Entry 5DWB (X-ray diffraction, 2.40 A resolution); this record covers chains B and D of the 4 polymer chains in the assembly.

== Chain B ==
Protein: Type-2 restriction enzyme AgeI
Source organism: Thalassobius gelatinovorus
Notes: EC 3.1.21.4
UniProtKB: Q9KHV6 (T2A1_THAGE); residue numbers follow UniProt; this construct covers 1-278
Amino-acid sequence (278 residues; numbered 1 to 278; the number before each row is that of its first residue):
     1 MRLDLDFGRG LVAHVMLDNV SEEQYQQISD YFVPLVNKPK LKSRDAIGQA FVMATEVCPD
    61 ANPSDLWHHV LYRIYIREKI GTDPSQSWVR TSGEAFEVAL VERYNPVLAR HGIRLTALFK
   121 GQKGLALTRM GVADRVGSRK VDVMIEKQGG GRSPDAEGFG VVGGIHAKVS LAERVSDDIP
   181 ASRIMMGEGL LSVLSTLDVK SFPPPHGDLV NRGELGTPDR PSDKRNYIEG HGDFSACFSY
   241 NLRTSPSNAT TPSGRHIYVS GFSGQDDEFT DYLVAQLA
From the paper describing this entry:
  - mutagenesis - S138A: unchanged catalytic activity on lambda DNA
  - mutagenesis - D177A (50-fold), D223A (5-fold): decreased catalytic activity on lambda DNA
  - catalytic residues: Glu97, Asp142, Lys168, Asp178
  - mutagenesis - Q86A, D178A: decreased catalytic activity
  - mutagenesis - D142A: abolished catalytic activity
  - mutagenesis - D142A: unchanged binding to specific DNA
  - binding site for the 13-nt DNA strand: Val89, Arg90, Glu173, Glu214, Lys224
  - binding site for the 13-nt DNA strand (chain D): Gln86, Val89, Arg174, Lys200, Ser201
  - mutagenesis - D177A, D178A, D223A: increased binding to non-canonical DNA
  - mutagenesis - D177A, D178A, D223A: increased binding to non-canonical NC DNA
  - specificity-determining residues: Asp177, Asp178, Asp223

== Chain D ==
Molecule: 13-nt DNA strand
Sequence (13 nucleotides; each row starts with the number of its first residue; numbers below 1 keep their minus sign (DT-3 is residue -3)):
    -3 TTCGACCGGT CGA

== Chain B / chain D interface ==
Residue-residue contacts - 30 pairs, chain B then chain D:
  Lys42(B) - DG8(D)  sugar contact
  Lys42(B) - DA9(D)  salt bridge to the phosphate
  Arg44(B) - DA9(D)  salt bridge to the phosphate
  Lys79(B) - DC7(D)  phosphate contact
  Thr82(B) - DT6(D)  hydrogen bond to the phosphate
  Thr82(B) - DC7(D)  hydrogen bond to the phosphate
  Asp83(B) - DG5(D)  phosphate contact
  Asp83(B) - DT6(D)  hydrogen bond to the phosphate
  Gln86(B) - DG4(D)  hydrogen bond to the base
  Gln86(B) - DG5(D)  hydrogen bond to the base
  Gln86(B) - DT6(D)  sugar contact
  Ser87(B) - DT6(D)  phosphate contact
  Ser87(B) - DC7(D)  hydrogen bond to the phosphate
  Val89(B) - DG5(D)  base contact
  Arg90(B) - DG5(D)  base contact
  Arg90(B) - DT6(D)  base contact
  Arg90(B) - DC7(D)  hydrogen bond to the base
  Arg90(B) - DG8(D)  hydrogen bond to the sugar
  Thr91(B) - DC7(D)  sugar contact
  Phe119(B) - DA9(D)  phosphate contact
  Lys120(B) - DG8(D)  base contact
  Lys120(B) - DA9(D)  base contact
  Ala172(B) - DA1(D)  phosphate contact
  Glu173(B) - DA1(D)  phosphate contact
  Glu173(B) - DC2(D)  hydrogen bond to the base
  Glu173(B) - DC3(D)  hydrogen bond to the base
  Phe202(B) - DC-1(D)  base contact
  Phe202(B) - DG0(D)  base contact
  Ser222(B) - DG0(D)  phosphate contact
  Lys224(B) - DG0(D)  salt bridge to the phosphate
Also at the interface, not in a pair above, chain B (22 interface residues in all): Ser43, Tyr75, Arg174, Lys200, Glu214

== Overview ==
22 residues of chain B face 11 of chain D across their interface; the contacts include 10 hydrogen bonds and 3
salt bridges. Among the polar pairs are Gln86(B)-DG4(D), Gln86(B)-DG5(D) and Arg90(B)-DC7(D). From the paper:
catalytic residues Glu97(B), Asp142(B) and Lys168(B) among others; D177A, D178A and D223A of chain B increase
binding to non-canonical DNA; 6 substitutions were tested in all.
Chain B is Type-2 restriction enzyme AgeI (Thalassobius gelatinovorus) and chain D is a 13-nt DNA strand; the
structure, Crystal structure of specific restriction endonuclease AgeI-DNA complex, was determined by X-ray
diffraction, deposited together with 5DWA and 5DWC.
